8BPR - chains D and E of the 9 polymer chains in the assembly; structure by electron microscopy, 3.65 A resolution.

[Chain D (and E)]
Molecule: Recombination protein RecR
From: Thermus thermophilus HB8
Notes: chain E of this document is another copy of the same molecule, construct and numbering; everything in this record applies to it too
UniProt: Q5SHY0 (RECR_THET8); numbering as in UniProt (aligned over 1-194)
Amino-acid sequence (195 residues; row label = number of the first residue in the row; numbering starts at 0):
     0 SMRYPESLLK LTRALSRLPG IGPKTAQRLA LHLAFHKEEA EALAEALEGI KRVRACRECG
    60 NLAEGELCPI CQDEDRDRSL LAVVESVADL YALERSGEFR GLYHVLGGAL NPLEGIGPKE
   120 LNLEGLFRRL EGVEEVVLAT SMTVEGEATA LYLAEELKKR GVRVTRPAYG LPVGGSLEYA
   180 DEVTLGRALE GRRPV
Not modelled in the structure: 0-3, 49-53, 72-73, 103-121, 154-161 (chain E: 0-8, 19-21, 51-53, 72-76)
Sequence notes: expression tag (0)
Swiss-Prot annotation at these positions:
  - zinc finger: Cys55 to Cys70 (C4-type)
Ion coordination: Zn2+: Cys55, Cys58, Cys67, Cys70

[How chain D and chain E interact]
Residue-residue contacts (22; chain D residue first):
  Val163(D) - Val194(E)
  Thr164(D) - Arg192(E)
  Arg165(D) - Arg191(E)
  Arg165(D) - Arg192(E)  hydrogen bond (backbone-backbone)
  Ala167(D) - Leu170(E)
  Ala167(D) - Gly190(E)
  Tyr168(D) - Ala167(E)
  Tyr168(D) - Leu170(E)
  Gly169(D) - Ala167(E)
  Gly169(D) - Gly169(E)
  Gly169(D) - Leu170(E)  hydrogen bond (backbone-backbone)
  Gly169(D) - Pro171(E)
  Leu170(D) - Ala167(E)  hydrogen bond (backbone-backbone)
  Leu170(D) - Gly169(E)
  Pro171(D) - Met141(E)
  Val172(D) - Met141(E)
  Gly173(D) - Met141(E)  hydrogen bond (backbone-backbone)
  Gly190(D) - Ala167(E)
  Arg192(D) - Thr164(E)
  Arg192(D) - Arg165(E)  hydrogen bond (backbone-backbone)
  Val194(D) - Val163(E)  hydrogen bond (backbone-backbone)
  Val194(D) - Thr164(E)
Other interface residues (no listed pair), chain D (21 interface residues in all): Asp88, Pro166, Leu184, Gly185, Ala187, Leu188, Arg191, Pro193
Other interface residues (no listed pair), chain E (19 interface residues in all): Ser95, Glu97, Pro166, Tyr168, Leu176, Ala187, Pro193

[In short]
21 residues of chain D face 19 of chain E across their interface; the contacts include 6 hydrogen bonds. The
backbones hydrogen-bond at Arg165(D)-Arg192(E), Gly169(D)-Leu170(E) and Leu170(D)-Ala167(E). Cys55(D),
Cys58(D), Cys67(D) and Cys70(D) coordinate Zn2+.
Both chains are Recombination protein RecR (Thermus thermophilus HB8). Entry 8BPR (Complex of
RecF-RecO-RecR-DNA from Thermus thermophilus (low resolution reconstruction)) was determined by electron
microscopy, deposited together with 8A8J, 8A93 and 8AB0.
